Entry 5UHC (X-ray diffraction, 3.80 A resolution); this record covers chains C and H of the 9 polymer chains in the assembly.

[Chain C]
Name: DNA-directed RNA polymerase subunit beta
Organism: Mycobacterium tuberculosis (strain ATCC 25618 / H37Rv)
Notes: EC 2.7.7.6
UniProt: P9WGY9 (RPOB_MYCTU); residue numbers follow UniProt; this construct covers 1-1178
Chain sequence (1178 residues; row label = number of the first residue in the row):
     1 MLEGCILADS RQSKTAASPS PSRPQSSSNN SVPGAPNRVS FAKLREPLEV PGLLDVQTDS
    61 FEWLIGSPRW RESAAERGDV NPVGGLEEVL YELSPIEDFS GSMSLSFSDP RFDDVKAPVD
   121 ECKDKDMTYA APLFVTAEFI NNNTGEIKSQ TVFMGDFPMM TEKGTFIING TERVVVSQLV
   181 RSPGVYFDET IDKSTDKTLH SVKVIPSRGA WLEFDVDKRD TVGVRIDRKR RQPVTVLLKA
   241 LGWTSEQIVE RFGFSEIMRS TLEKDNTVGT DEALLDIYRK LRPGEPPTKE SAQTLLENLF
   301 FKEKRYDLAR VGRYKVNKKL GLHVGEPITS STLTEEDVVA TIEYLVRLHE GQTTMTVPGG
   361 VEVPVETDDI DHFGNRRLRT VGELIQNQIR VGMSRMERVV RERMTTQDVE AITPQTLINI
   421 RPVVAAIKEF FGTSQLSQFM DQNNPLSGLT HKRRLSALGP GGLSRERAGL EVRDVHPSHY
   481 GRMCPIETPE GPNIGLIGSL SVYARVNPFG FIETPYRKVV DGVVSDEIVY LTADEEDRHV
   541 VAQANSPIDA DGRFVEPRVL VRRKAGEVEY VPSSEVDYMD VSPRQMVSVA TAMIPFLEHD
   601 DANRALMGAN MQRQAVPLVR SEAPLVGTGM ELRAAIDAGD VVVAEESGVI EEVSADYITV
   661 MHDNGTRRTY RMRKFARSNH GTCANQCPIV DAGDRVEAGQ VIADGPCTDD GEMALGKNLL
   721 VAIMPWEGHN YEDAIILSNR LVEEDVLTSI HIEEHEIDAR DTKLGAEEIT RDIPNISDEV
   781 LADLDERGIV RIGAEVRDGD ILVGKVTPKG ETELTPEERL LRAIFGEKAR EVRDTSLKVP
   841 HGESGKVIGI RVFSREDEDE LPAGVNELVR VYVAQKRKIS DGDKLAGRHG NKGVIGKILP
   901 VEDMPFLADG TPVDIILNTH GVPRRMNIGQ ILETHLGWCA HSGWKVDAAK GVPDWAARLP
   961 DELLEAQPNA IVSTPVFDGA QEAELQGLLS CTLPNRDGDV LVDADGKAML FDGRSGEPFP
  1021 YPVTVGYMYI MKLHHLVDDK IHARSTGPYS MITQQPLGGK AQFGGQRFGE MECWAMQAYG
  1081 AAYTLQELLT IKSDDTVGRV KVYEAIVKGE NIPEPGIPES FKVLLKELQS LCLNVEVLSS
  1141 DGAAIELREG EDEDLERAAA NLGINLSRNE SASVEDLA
Not modelled in the structure: 1-27, 1154-1178
Ligand contacts: rifampicin (RFP): Arg173, Val176, Ser434, Gln435, Leu436, Ser437, Gln438, Phe439, Met440, Asp441, His451, Arg454, Ser456, Leu458, Arg465, Pro489, Asn493, Ile497, Asn610, Arg613, His680
UniProt features mapped onto this chain:
  - natural variant: Val423 (V423A: In strain: vr1), Leu436 (L436P: In strain: vr2), Ser437 (S437T: In strain: vr3), Gln438 to Asp441 (sequence variant, change not given here; In strain: RJ49), Gln438 (Q438L: In strain: vr4), Phe439 (F439V: In strain: RJ37), Met440 to Asn443 (deletion: In strain: RJ55), Asp441 (D441V: In strain: vr3), Leu449 to Lys452 (sequence variant, change not given here; In strain: RJ48), His451 (H451D: In strain: vr5; H451L: In strain: SP28; H451N: In strain: vr6; H451P: In strain: vr8; H451Q: In strain: vr1; H451R: In strain: vr7), Ser456 (S456L: In strain: vr11 and RJ37; S456Q: In strain: vr9; S456W: In strain: vr10), Leu458 (L458P: In strain: vr12 and SP22)
  - mutagenesis: Glu138 (E138R: Weakens interaction with TRCF and CarD), Ile147 (I147A: Weakens interaction with TRCF and CarD), Lys148 (K148A: Does not affect association with TRCF, but weakens interaction with CarD), Ser149 (S149A: Does not affect association with TRCF, but weakens interaction with CarD)

[Chain H]
Molecule: 23-nt DNA strand
Sequence (23 nucleotides; numbered 1 to 23; the number before each row is that of its first residue):
     1 TATAATGGGA GCTGTCACGG ATG

[How chain C and chain H interact]
Residue-residue contacts - 17 pairs, chain C then chain H:
  Arg181(C) - DG14(H)  sugar contact
  Ser207(C) - DT13(H)  base contact
  Trp211(C) - DT13(H)  hydrogen bond to the base
  Trp211(C) - DG14(H)  phosphate contact
  Asp227(C) - DG11(H)  base contact
  Arg282(C) - DG9(H)  base contact
  Arg305(C) - DA10(H)  hydrogen bond to the base
  Arg305(C) - DG11(H)  hydrogen bond to the base
  Ile370(C) - DG14(H)  base contact
  Asp371(C) - DG14(H)  hydrogen bond to the base
  Arg376(C) - DG14(H)  hydrogen bond to the base
  Arg398(C) - DG9(H)  salt bridge to the phosphate
  Leu463(C) - DG14(H)  base contact
  Glu466(C) - DT15(H)  base contact
  Arg467(C) - DT13(H)  salt bridge to the phosphate
  Arg467(C) - DT15(H)  salt bridge to the phosphate
  Val472(C) - DG14(H)  base contact
Also at the interface, not in a pair above, chain C (19 interface residues in all): Arg208, Gly209, Leu299, Gly461, Glu471
Also at the interface, not in a pair above, chain H (8 interface residues in all): DC12, DC16

[In short]
The interface between chain C and chain H involves 19 residues on one side and 8 on the other; the contacts
include 5 hydrogen bonds and 3 salt bridges. Polar pairs include Trp211(C)-DT13(H), Arg305(C)-DA10(H) and
Arg305(C)-DG11(H). Bound to chain C: rifampicin.
Chain C is DNA-directed RNA polymerase subunit beta (Mycobacterium tuberculosis (strain ATCC 25618 / H37Rv))
and chain H is a 23-nt DNA strand; the structure, Crystal structure of Mycobacterium tuberculosis
transcription initiation complex containing 3nt RNA in complex with Rifampin, was determined by X-ray
diffraction (same publication as 5UH5, 5UH6, 5UH8, 5UH9, 5UHA, 5UHB and 4 further entries).
